Entry 9M5U (electron microscopy, 2.74 A resolution); this record covers chains A and C of the 3 polymer chains in the assembly.

== Chain A ==
Protein: DNA (cytosine-5)-methyltransferase 1
Source organism: Arabidopsis thaliana
Notes: EC 2.1.1.37
UniProtKB: P34881 (DNMT1_ARATH); numbering as in UniProt (aligned over 621-1534)
Chain sequence (919 residues; each row starts with the number of its first residue):
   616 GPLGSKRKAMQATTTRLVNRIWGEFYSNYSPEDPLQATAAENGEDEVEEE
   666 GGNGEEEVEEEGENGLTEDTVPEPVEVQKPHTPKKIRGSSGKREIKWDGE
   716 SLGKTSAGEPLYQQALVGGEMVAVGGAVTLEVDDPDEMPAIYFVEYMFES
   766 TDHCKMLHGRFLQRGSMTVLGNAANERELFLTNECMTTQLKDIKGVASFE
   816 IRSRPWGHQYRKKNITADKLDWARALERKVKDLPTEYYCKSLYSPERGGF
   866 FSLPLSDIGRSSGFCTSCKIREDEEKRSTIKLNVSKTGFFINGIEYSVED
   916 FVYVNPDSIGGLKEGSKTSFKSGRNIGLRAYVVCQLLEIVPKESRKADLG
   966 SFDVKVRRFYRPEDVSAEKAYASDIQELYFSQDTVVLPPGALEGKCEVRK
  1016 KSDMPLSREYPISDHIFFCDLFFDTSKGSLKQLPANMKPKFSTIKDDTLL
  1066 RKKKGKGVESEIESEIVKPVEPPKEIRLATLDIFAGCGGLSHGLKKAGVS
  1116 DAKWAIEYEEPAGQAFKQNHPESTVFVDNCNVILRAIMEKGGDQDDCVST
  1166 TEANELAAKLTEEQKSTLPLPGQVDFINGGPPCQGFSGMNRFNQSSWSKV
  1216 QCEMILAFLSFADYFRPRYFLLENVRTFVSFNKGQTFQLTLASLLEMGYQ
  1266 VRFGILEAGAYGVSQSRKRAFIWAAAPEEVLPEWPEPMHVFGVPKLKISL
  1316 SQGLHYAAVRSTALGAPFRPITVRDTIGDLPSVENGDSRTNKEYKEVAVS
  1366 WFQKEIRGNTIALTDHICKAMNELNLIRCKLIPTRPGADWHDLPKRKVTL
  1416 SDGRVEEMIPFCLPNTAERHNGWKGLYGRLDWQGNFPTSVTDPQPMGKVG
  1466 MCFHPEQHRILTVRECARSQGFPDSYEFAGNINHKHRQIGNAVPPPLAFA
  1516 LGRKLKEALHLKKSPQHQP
Disordered / not traced: 616-623, 646-707, 748-751, 765-766, 925-933, 958-965, 1050-1054, 1059-1089, 1416, 1528-1534
Sequence notes: expression tag (616-620)
Bound ions: Zn2+: His773, Cys800, Cys880, Cys883
Residues lining bound ligands: S-adenosylhomocysteine (SAH): Phe1099, Ala1100, Gly1101, Cys1102, Gly1103, Gly1104, Leu1105, Ile1121, Glu1122, Tyr1123, Glu1124, Asp1143, Asn1144, Cys1145, Asn1146, Gly1195, Pro1197, Met1219, Asn1506, Ala1507, Val1508
Reported in the primary citation:
  - binding site for the 12-nt DNA strand (chain C): Phe1426 to Arg1434, Trp1438, Met1461, Gly1462, Lys1463
  - binding site for the 12-nt DNA strand: Cys1198, Met1204, Arg1206, Phe1207, Glu1238, Arg1282, Arg1284
  - catalytic residues: Cys1198
  - conformationally variable residues: Arg631 to Tyr644
  - mutagenesis - W637A (2-fold), F640A/Y641A, M1204A, R1206A, F1207A, W1438A: decreased catalytic activity
  - binding site for S-adenosylhomocysteine: Gly1101
  - mutagenesis - G1101S: decreased catalytic activity (proposed by the authors, not directly observed)
  - mutagenesis - P1300S: decreased stability (proposed by the authors, not directly observed)

== Chain C ==
Molecule: 12-nt DNA strand
Sequence (12 nucleotides; each row starts with the number of its first residue):
     1 ACTTACGGAAGG
Modified positions: 5CM (5-methyl-2'-deoxy-cytidine-5'-monophosphate) at position 6

== Interface between chain A and chain C ==
Contacting residue pairs (28):
  Gly1203(A) - DG7(C)  hydrogen bond to the base
  Gly1203(A) - DG8(C)  hydrogen bond to the base
  Met1204(A) - DG7(C)  base contact
  Asn1205(A) - DG7(C)  hydrogen bond to the base
  Arg1206(A) - DA5(C)  base contact
  Arg1206(A) - 5CM_6(C)  hydrogen bond to the base
  Arg1206(A) - DG7(C)  base contact
  Ser1245(A) - DA10(C)  phosphate contact
  Ser1245(A) - DG11(C)  hydrogen bond to the phosphate
  Lys1248(A) - DA10(C)  salt bridge to the phosphate
  Lys1310(A) - DG12(C)  phosphate contact
  Lys1312(A) - DG12(C)  salt bridge to the phosphate
  Asn1387(A) - DT3(C)  hydrogen bond to the phosphate
  Asn1390(A) - DT4(C)  phosphate contact
  Arg1393(A) - DT4(C)  salt bridge to the phosphate
  Phe1426(A) - DA5(C)  phosphate contact
  Cys1427(A) - DA5(C)  hydrogen bond to the phosphate
  Asn1430(A) - 5CM_6(C)  hydrogen bond to the phosphate
  Thr1431(A) - 5CM_6(C)  phosphate contact
  Arg1434(A) - DG7(C)  salt bridge to the phosphate
  His1435(A) - DG7(C)  salt bridge to the phosphate
  Trp1438(A) - 5CM_6(C)  base contact
  Gln1459(A) - DT4(C)  base contact
  Met1461(A) - DT4(C)  base contact
  Met1461(A) - 5CM_6(C)  base contact
  Lys1463(A) - DG7(C)  hydrogen bond to the base
  Lys1463(A) - DG8(C)  base contact
  Asn1498(A) - DC2(C)  phosphate contact
Other interface residues (no listed pair), chain A (28 interface residues in all): Arg1241, Pro1309, Ala1385, Leu1428, Tyr1442, Gly1462

== In short ==
28 residues of chain A and 10 residues of chain C are in contact; the contacts include 9 hydrogen bonds and 5
salt bridges. Polar contacts include Gly1203(A)-DG7(C), Gly1203(A)-DG8(C) and Asn1205(A)-DG7(C). From the
paper: the catalytic residue Cys1198(A); W637A, F640A/Y641A and M1204A of chain A, among others, reduce
catalytic activity; 8 substitutions were tested in all.
Chain A is DNA (cytosine-5)-methyltransferase 1 (Arabidopsis thaliana) and chain C is a 12-nt DNA strand; the
structure, Cryo-EM structure of Arabidopsis thaliana MET1 (aa:621-1534) in complex with hemimethylated DNA
analog, was determined by electron microscopy (same publication as 9M5X).
